PDB entry 7U77 | X-ray diffraction, 1.58 A resolution | chains A and T of the 3 polymer chains in the assembly

[Chain A]
Molecule: DNA polymerase eta
Source organism: Homo sapiens
Notes: EC 2.7.7.7
Reference sequence: Q9Y253 (POLH_HUMAN); residues 1-432 here = UniProt positions 1-432
Amino-acid sequence (435 residues; each row starts with the number of its first residue; numbers below 1 keep their minus sign (Gly-2 is residue -2)):
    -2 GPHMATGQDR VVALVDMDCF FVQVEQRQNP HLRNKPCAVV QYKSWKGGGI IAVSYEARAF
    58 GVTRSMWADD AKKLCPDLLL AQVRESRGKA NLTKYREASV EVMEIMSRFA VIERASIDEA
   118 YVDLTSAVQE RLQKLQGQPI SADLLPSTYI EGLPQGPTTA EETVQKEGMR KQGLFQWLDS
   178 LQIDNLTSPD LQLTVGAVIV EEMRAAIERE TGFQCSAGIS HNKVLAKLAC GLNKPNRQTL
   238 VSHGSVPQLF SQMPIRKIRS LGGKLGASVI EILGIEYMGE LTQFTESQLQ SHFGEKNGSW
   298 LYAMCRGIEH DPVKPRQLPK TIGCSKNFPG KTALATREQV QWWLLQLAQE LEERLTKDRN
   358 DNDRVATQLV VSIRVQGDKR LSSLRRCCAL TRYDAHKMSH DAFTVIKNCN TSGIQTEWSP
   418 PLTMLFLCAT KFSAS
Disordered / not traced: 155-159
Construct notes: expression tag (-2 to 0)
Bound ions: Mg2+ site 1: Asp13, Asp115, Glu116 (together with 2'-deoxyguanosine-5'-triphosphate) (shared with 1 residue of chain P); Ca2+: Asp13, Met14, Asp115; Mg2+ site 2: Asp13, Met14, Asp115 (together with 2'-deoxyguanosine-5'-triphosphate)
Residues lining bound ligands:
  - : Asp13, Met14, Asp15, Cys16, Asp115, Lys231
  - 2'-deoxyguanosine-5'-triphosphate (DGT): Asp13, Met14, Asp15, Cys16, Phe17, Phe18, Gln38, Ile48, Ala49, Tyr52, Arg55, Arg61, Leu89, Ile114, Asp115, Glu116, Lys231
Curated features (UniProtKB/Swiss-Prot):
  - binding site (Mg(2+)): Asp13, Met14, Asp115, Glu116
  - binding site (Mn(2+)): Asp13, Met14, Asp115, Glu116
  - binding site (a 2'-deoxyribonucleoside 5'-triphosphate): Arg61
  - natural variant: Val37 (deletion: In XPV), Leu75 (deletion: In XPV), Arg93 (R93P: In XPV), Arg111 (R111H: In XPV), Thr122 (T122P: In XPV), Gly153 (G153D: In a breast cancer sample), Thr191 (T191P: In XPV), Gly263 (G263V: In XPV), Val266 (V266D: In XPV), Gly295 (G295R: In XPV), Arg361 (R361S: In XPV)
  - mutagenesis: Tyr52 (Y52A/F: Reduces DNA polymerase activity; Y52E: Reduces DNA polymerase activity. Increases fidelity of replication and reduces translesion bypass), Arg61 (R61A: Reduces enzymatic activity by two-thirds), Ser62 (S62G: Increased DNA polymerase activity and translesion bypass compared to wild-type), Ala68 (A68S/V: Severe reduction in thymine dimer translesion bypass), Asn324 to Pro326 (Reduces binding to chromatin and to monoubiquitinated PCNA. Abolishes binding to monoubiquitinated PCNA; when associated with 705-E--H-713 Del)

[Chain T]
Molecule: 12-nt DNA strand
Sequence (12 nucleotides; each row starts with the number of its first residue):
     1 CATTATGACG CT
Residues lining bound ligands: 2'-deoxyguanosine-5'-triphosphate (DGT): DT3, DT4, DA5

[Interface between chain A and chain T]
Residue-residue contacts (41):
  Gln38(A) - DT4(T)  base contact
  Gln38(A) - DA5(T)  sugar contact
  Tyr39(A) - DT4(T)  phosphate contact
  Tyr39(A) - DA5(T)  hydrogen bond to the phosphate
  Trp42(A) - DA2(T)  stacking on the base
  Gly46(A) - DT3(T)  base contact
  Arg61(A) - DT3(T)  hydrogen bond to the base
  Arg61(A) - DT4(T)  hydrogen bond to the base
  Ser62(A) - DT3(T)  hydrogen bond to the base
  Trp64(A) - DT3(T)  sugar contact
  Lys86(A) - DT6(T)  salt bridge to the phosphate
  Ala87(A) - DA5(T)  sugar contact
  Leu89(A) - DA5(T)  phosphate contact
  Leu89(A) - DT6(T)  phosphate contact
  Arg93(A) - DT6(T)  salt bridge to the phosphate
  Arg93(A) - DG7(T)  salt bridge to the phosphate
  Lys293(A) - DC11(T)  salt bridge to the phosphate
  Lys311(A) - DC9(T)  salt bridge to the phosphate
  Arg313(A) - DA8(T)  salt bridge to the phosphate
  Pro316(A) - DA8(T)  phosphate contact
  Lys317(A) - DA8(T)  hydrogen bond to the phosphate
  Lys317(A) - DC9(T)  salt bridge to the phosphate
  Thr318(A) - DG7(T)  sugar contact
  Thr318(A) - DA8(T)  hydrogen bond to the phosphate
  Ile319(A) - DG7(T)  phosphate contact
  Gly320(A) - DT6(T)  sugar contact
  Gly320(A) - DG7(T)  hydrogen bond to the phosphate
  Cys321(A) - DT6(T)  phosphate contact
  Ser322(A) - DA5(T)  sugar contact
  Ser322(A) - DT6(T)  hydrogen bond to the phosphate
  Lys323(A) - DA5(T)  salt bridge to the phosphate
  Asn324(A) - DT4(T)  phosphate contact
  Asn324(A) - DA5(T)  hydrogen bond to the phosphate
  Pro326(A) - DC1(T)  phosphate contact
  Pro326(A) - DA2(T)  sugar contact
  Pro326(A) - DT4(T)  phosphate contact
  Gly327(A) - DC1(T)  hydrogen bond to the phosphate
  Gly327(A) - DA2(T)  phosphate contact
  Thr329(A) - DA2(T)  base contact
  Arg351(A) - DT6(T)  salt bridge to the phosphate
  Arg351(A) - DG7(T)  salt bridge to the phosphate
Also at the interface, not in a pair above, chain A (33 interface residues in all): Ile47, Ile48, Glu110, Arg111, Glu347, Leu378

[Summary]
Chain A and chain T form an interface of 33 and 10 residues respectively; the contacts include 10 hydrogen
bonds, 10 salt bridges and 1 aromatic stacking contact. Polar contacts include Arg61(A)-DT3(T),
Arg61(A)-DT4(T) and Ser62(A)-DT3(T). 2'-deoxyguanosine-5'-triphosphate is bound between chain A and chain T.
Here chain A is DNA polymerase eta (Homo sapiens) and chain T is a 12-nt DNA strand. Entry 7U77 (Human DNA
polymerase eta-DNA ternary mismatch complex:reaction with 1.0 mM Mg2+ for 40s) was determined by X-ray
diffraction together with 7U72, 7U73, 7U74, 7U75, 7U76, 7U78 and 26 further entries from the same study.
